8WKQ - chains C and I of the 103 polymer chains in the assembly; structure by electron microscopy, 3.80 A resolution.

[Chain C]
Molecule: Flagellar biosynthetic protein FliQ
Source organism: Salmonella enterica subsp. enterica serovar Typhimurium str. LT2
UniProtKB: P0A1L5 (FLIQ_SALTY); residues 1-89 here = UniProt positions 1-89
Amino-acid sequence (89 residues; row label = number of the first residue in the row):
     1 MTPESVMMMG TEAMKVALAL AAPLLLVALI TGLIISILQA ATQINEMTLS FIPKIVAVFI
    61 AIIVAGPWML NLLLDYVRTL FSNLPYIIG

[Chain I]
Molecule: Flagellar biosynthetic protein FliP
Source organism: Salmonella enterica subsp. enterica serovar Typhimurium str. LT2
UniProtKB: P54700 (FLIP_SALTY); residues 1-245 here = UniProt positions 1-245
Amino-acid sequence (245 residues; each row starts with the number of its first residue):
     1 MRRLLFLSLA GLWLFSPAAA AQLPGLISQP LAGGGQSWSL SVQTLVFITS LTFLPAILLM
    61 MTSFTRIIIV FGLLRNALGT PSAPPNQVLL GLALFLTFFI MSPVIDKIYV DAYQPFSEQK
   121 ISMQEALDKG AQPLRAFMLR QTREADLALF ARLANSGPLQ GPEAVPMRIL LPAYVTSELK
   181 TAFQIGFTIF IPFLIIDLVI ASVLMALGMM MVPPATIALP FKLMLFVLVD GWQLLMGSLA
   241 QSFYS
Disordered / not traced: 1-35, 244-245

[Interface between chain C and chain I]
Pairs across the interface (44; chain C residue first):
  Met-1(C) with Gln-184(I); Phe-187(I), hydrophobic
  Val-6(C) with Phe-187(I), hydrophobic
  Met-9(C) with Thr-188(I), hydrogen bond; Ile-191(I), hydrophobic
  Ala-13(C) with Ile-191(I), hydrophobic; Ile-195(I)
  Ala-17(C) with Ile-195(I), hydrophobic; Val-199(I)
  Ala-21(C) with Val-199(I), hydrophobic
  Leu-24(C) with Val-203(I), hydrophobic
  Leu-25(C) with Val-203(I), hydrophobic
  Lys-54(C) with Ala-206(I), hydrogen bond (side chain-backbone); Leu-207(I), hydrogen bond (side chain-backbone)
  Ile-55(C) with Leu-207(I), hydrophobic
  Leu-70(C) with Met-224(I), hydrophobic; Leu-228(I), hydrophobic
  Leu-73(C) with Leu-225(I), hydrophobic
  Leu-74(C) with Leu-228(I), hydrophobic; Val-229(I), hydrophobic
  Tyr-76(C) with Ile-191(I); Ile-195(I), hydrophobic
  Val-77(C) with Pro-192(I), hydrophobic; Leu-225(I), hydrophobic; Val-229(I), hydrophobic
  Arg-78(C) with Leu-228(I); Val-229(I)
  Leu-80(C) with Thr-188(I); Pro-192(I), hydrophobic
  Phe-81(C) with Ile-189(I), hydrophobic; Ser-238(I)
  Leu-84(C) with Ile-185(I), hydrophobic; Thr-188(I); Ile-189(I), hydrophobic; Ser-238(I)
  Pro-85(C) with Ser-238(I); Gln-241(I); Ser-242(I)
  Tyr-86(C) with Gln-241(I), hydrogen bond
  Ile-88(C) with Arg-143(I); Thr-181(I); Gln-184(I); Ile-185(I), hydrophobic; Ser-242(I)
Other interface residues (no listed pair), chain C (25 interface residues in all): Leu-20, Phe-51, Val-58
Other interface residues (no listed pair), chain I (27 interface residues in all): Arg-66, Ile-196, Ser-202, Gly-208, Met-209, Leu-234

[Overview]
The interface between chain C and chain I involves 25 residues on one side and 27 on the other, with 4
hydrogen bonds. Polar pairs include Met-9(C)/Thr-188(I), Lys-54(C)/Ala-206(I) and Lys-54(C)/Leu-207(I).
Here chain C is Flagellar biosynthetic protein FliQ and chain I is Flagellar biosynthetic protein FliP, both
from Salmonella enterica subsp. enterica serovar Typhimurium str. LT2. Entry 8WKQ (Cryo-EM structure of the MS
ring (C1) with export apparatus and proximal rod within the flagellar ...) was determined by electron
microscopy together with 8WHT, 8WIW, 8WK3, 8WK4, 8WKI, 8WKK and 11 further entries from the same study.
